Entry 7V1W (X-ray diffraction, 1.86 A resolution); this record covers chains A and C of the 6 polymer chains in the assembly.

Chain A (and C):
Name: Difructose dianhydride I synthase/hydrolase (alphaFFase1)
Organism: Bifidobacterium dentium
Notes: chain C of this document is another copy of the same molecule, construct and numbering; everything in this record applies to it too
Reference sequence: A0A6L9SN29 (A0A6L9SN29_9BIFI); residue numbers follow UniProt; this construct covers 1-452
Sequence (460 residues; numbered 1 to 460; the number before each row is that of its first residue):
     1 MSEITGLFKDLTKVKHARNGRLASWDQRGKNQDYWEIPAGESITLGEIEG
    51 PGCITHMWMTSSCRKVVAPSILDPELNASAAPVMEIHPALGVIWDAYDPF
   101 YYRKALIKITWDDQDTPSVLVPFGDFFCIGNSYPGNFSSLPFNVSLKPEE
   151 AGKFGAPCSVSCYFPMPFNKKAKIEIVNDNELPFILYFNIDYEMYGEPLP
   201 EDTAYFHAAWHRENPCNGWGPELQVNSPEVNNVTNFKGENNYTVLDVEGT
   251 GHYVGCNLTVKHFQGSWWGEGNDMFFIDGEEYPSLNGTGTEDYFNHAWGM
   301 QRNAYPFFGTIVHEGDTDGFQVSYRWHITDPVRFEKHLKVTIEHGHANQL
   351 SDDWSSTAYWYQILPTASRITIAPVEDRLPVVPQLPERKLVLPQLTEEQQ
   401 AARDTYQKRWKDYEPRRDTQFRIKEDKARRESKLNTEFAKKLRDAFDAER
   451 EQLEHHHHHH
Disordered / not traced: 1-2, 450-460
Sequence notes: expression tag (453-460)
Bound ions: Ca2+ site 1: Asn31, Asp33 (shared with 3 residues of chain B); Ca2+ site 2: Glu270, Asn272, Thr288 (shared with Asn31(C), Asp33(C) of chain C)
Residues lining bound ligands:
  - beta-D-arabinofuranose (BXX), molecule 1: Trp58, Thr60, Tyr187
  - beta-D-arabinofuranose (BXX), molecule 2: Trp267, Gly269, Glu270, Thr288, Gly289, Glu291, Asp292, Ala297, Trp298, Gly299
From the paper describing this entry:
  - binding site for beta-D-arabinofuranose: Tyr187, Trp267, Glu270, Glu291, Asp292, Trp298
  - mutagenesis - E270A, E291Q, D292A, D292N, W298A: decreased catalytic activity
  - mutagenesis - Y187F: unchanged catalytic activity
  - mutagenesis - Y187A: abolished catalytic activity
  - mutagenesis - E85A, E85Q, K147A: unchanged catalytic activity on pNP-alpha-D-Araf
  - mutagenesis - E85A, E85Q, K147A: decreased catalytic activity on inulobiose
  - specificity-determining residues: Glu85, Lys147
  - mutagenesis - W267A, E270Q, E291A: abolished expression

Interface between chain A and chain C:
Contacting residue pairs - 130 pairs, chain A then chain C:
  Thr5(A) - Arg333(C)  hydrogen bond
  Leu7(A) - Leu140(C)  hydrophobic
  Leu7(A) - Thr329(C)
  Phe8(A) - Thr329(C)
  Lys9(A) - Lys9(C)
  Asp10(A) - Thr5(C)
  Asp10(A) - Gly6(C)  hydrogen bond (side chain-backbone)
  Asp10(A) - Lys9(C)
  Lys15(A) - Glu3(C)  hydrogen bond (side chain-backbone)
  Lys15(A) - Thr5(C)  hydrogen bond
  Cys53(A) - Ile4(C)  hydrophobic
  Leu140(A) - Leu7(C)  hydrophobic
  Leu140(A) - Phe8(C)  hydrophobic
  Tyr163(A) - Phe8(C)
  Phe164(A) - Leu11(C)  hydrophobic
  Pro165(A) - Phe8(C)
  Pro165(A) - Thr12(C)
  Pro167(A) - Ile4(C)  hydrophobic
  Pro167(A) - Thr12(C)
  Tyr195(A) - Ile4(C)
  Glu197(A) - Glu3(C)
  Pro198(A) - Glu3(C)
  Leu199(A) - Glu3(C)
  Leu199(A) - Ile4(C)  hydrophobic
  Pro200(A) - Glu3(C)
  Thr203(A) - Thr12(C)
  Ala204(A) - Thr12(C)  hydrogen bond (backbone-backbone)
  Asn226(A) - Asn31(C)  hydrogen bond
  Asn226(A) - Ala80(C)
  Asn226(A) - Ala81(C)
  Pro228(A) - Leu76(C)
  Pro228(A) - Ser79(C)
  Asn231(A) - Lys30(C)
  Asn231(A) - Asn31(C)  hydrogen bond
  Asn231(A) - Ser79(C)  hydrogen bond (side chain-backbone)
  Asn231(A) - Ala80(C)  hydrogen bond (side chain-backbone)
  Asn232(A) - Lys30(C)
  Asn232(A) - Ser79(C)  hydrogen bond
  Val233(A) - Gly29(C)
  Val233(A) - Lys30(C)
  Thr234(A) - Arg28(C)
  Thr234(A) - Gly29(C)
  Thr234(A) - Lys30(C)
  Asn235(A) - Gly29(C)  hydrogen bond (backbone-backbone)
  Phe236(A) - Gln27(C)
  Phe236(A) - Arg28(C)
  Phe236(A) - Gly29(C)
  His252(A) - Leu11(C)  hydrogen bond (side chain-backbone)
  His252(A) - Lys13(C)
  Val254(A) - Leu11(C)  hydrophobic
  Glu270(A) - Asn31(C)  hydrogen bond
  Asn272(A) - Asp33(C)  hydrogen bond
  Asp273(A) - Arg21(C)  salt bridge
  Phe275(A) - Arg21(C)
  Ile277(A) - Arg18(C)
  Ile277(A) - Asn19(C)
  Glu280(A) - Arg18(C)  salt bridge
  Ser284(A) - Arg18(C)  hydrogen bond
  Ser284(A) - Phe438(C)
  Ser284(A) - Leu442(C)
  Leu285(A) - Asn19(C)
  Leu285(A) - Gly20(C)
  Leu285(A) - Arg21(C)
  Asn286(A) - Arg21(C)  hydrogen bond (backbone-side chain)
  Asn286(A) - Ala23(C)
  Asn286(A) - Trp25(C)
  Gly287(A) - Arg21(C)
  Gly287(A) - Trp25(C)
  Gly287(A) - Asn189(C)
  Thr288(A) - Ser24(C)
  Thr288(A) - Trp25(C)
  Thr288(A) - Asp33(C)
  Thr288(A) - Trp58(C)
  Thr288(A) - Tyr187(C)
  Thr288(A) - Phe188(C)
  Thr288(A) - Asn189(C)
  Asp292(A) - Trp58(C)
  Asp292(A) - Tyr187(C)
  Asn295(A) - His56(C)  hydrogen bond
  Asn295(A) - Trp58(C)
  Asn295(A) - Ser159(C)  hydrogen bond (backbone-side chain)
  Asn295(A) - Ser161(C)
  His296(A) - Trp58(C)  hydrogen bond (backbone-side chain)
  His296(A) - Ser145(C)
  His296(A) - Ser159(C)
  Ala297(A) - Thr60(C)
  Ala297(A) - Ser159(C)
  Trp298(A) - Thr60(C)  hydrogen bond
  Trp298(A) - Ser61(C)
  Trp298(A) - Val83(C)  hydrophobic
  Trp298(A) - Glu85(C)
  Trp298(A) - Lys147(C)  hydrogen bond (backbone-side chain)
  Trp298(A) - Pro157(C)
  Trp298(A) - Tyr187(C)  hydrophobic
  Gln301(A) - Ser145(C)  hydrogen bond
  Gln301(A) - Lys147(C)
  Asn303(A) - Asn136(C)  hydrogen bond
  Asn303(A) - Ser145(C)  hydrogen bond
  Tyr305(A) - Asn136(C)  hydrogen bond
  Tyr305(A) - Phe137(C)  hydrogen bond (side chain-backbone)
  Tyr305(A) - Ser138(C)
  Tyr305(A) - Asn143(C)
  Tyr305(A) - Val144(C)  hydrogen bond (side chain-backbone)
  Pro306(A) - Ser138(C)
  Phe307(A) - Leu140(C)
  Phe307(A) - Tyr163(C)
  Phe308(A) - Asn143(C)
  Phe308(A) - Ser161(C)
  Phe308(A) - Tyr163(C)
  Arg325(A) - His56(C)  hydrogen bond
  Ile328(A) - Phe8(C)  hydrophobic
  Ile328(A) - Leu11(C)
  Thr329(A) - Tyr163(C)
  Asp330(A) - Thr55(C)
  Asp330(A) - His56(C)
  Asp330(A) - Tyr163(C)
  Pro331(A) - Asn19(C)  hydrogen bond (backbone-side chain)
  Val332(A) - Asn19(C)
  Arg333(A) - Lys15(C)
  Arg333(A) - Ala17(C)
  Arg333(A) - Asn19(C)  hydrogen bond (backbone-side chain)
  Arg333(A) - Glu193(C)  salt bridge
  Glu335(A) - Lys15(C)
  Glu335(A) - His16(C)  salt bridge
  Lys336(A) - Glu449(C)  salt bridge
  His346(A) - Gly29(C)
  His346(A) - Lys30(C)
  His346(A) - Asn31(C)
  Tyr361(A) - Leu11(C)
  Ile363(A) - Val14(C)  hydrophobic
Interface residues without a listed pair, chain A (71 interface residues in all): Gly6, Lys13, Pro141, Asp202, Ser227, Thr250, Gly251, His327
Interface residues without a listed pair, chain C (67 interface residues in all): Asp10, Met57, Ser62, Pro82, Leu146, Cys158, Asp191, Phe307

Overview:
The interface between chain A and chain C involves 71 residues on one side and 67 on the other, with 30
hydrogen bonds and 5 salt bridges. Polar contacts include Asp273(A)-Arg21(C), Glu280(A)-Arg18(C) and
Arg333(A)-Glu193(C). From the paper: a binding site for beta-D-arabinofuranose at Tyr187(A), Trp267(A) and
Glu270(A) among others; E270A, E291Q and D292A of chain A, among others, reduce catalytic activity; 13
substitutions were tested in all.
Both chains are Difructose dianhydride I synthase/hydrolase (alphaFFase1) (Bifidobacterium dentium). Entry
7V1W (Difructose dianhydride I synthase/hydrolase (alphaFFase1) from Bifidobacterium dentium in complex with
beta-D-arabinofuranose) was determined by X-ray diffraction (same publication as 7V1V and 7V1X).
